Entry 8QTI (electron microscopy, 3.09 A resolution); this record covers chains A and C of the 9 polymer chains in the assembly.

Chain A:
Name: DNA-directed RNA polymerase subunit alpha
From: Mycolicibacterium smegmatis MC2 155
Notes: EC 2.7.7.6
UniProtKB: A0QSL8 (RPOA_MYCS2); residues 1-350 here = UniProt positions 1-350
Chain sequence (350 residues; row label = number of the first residue in the row):
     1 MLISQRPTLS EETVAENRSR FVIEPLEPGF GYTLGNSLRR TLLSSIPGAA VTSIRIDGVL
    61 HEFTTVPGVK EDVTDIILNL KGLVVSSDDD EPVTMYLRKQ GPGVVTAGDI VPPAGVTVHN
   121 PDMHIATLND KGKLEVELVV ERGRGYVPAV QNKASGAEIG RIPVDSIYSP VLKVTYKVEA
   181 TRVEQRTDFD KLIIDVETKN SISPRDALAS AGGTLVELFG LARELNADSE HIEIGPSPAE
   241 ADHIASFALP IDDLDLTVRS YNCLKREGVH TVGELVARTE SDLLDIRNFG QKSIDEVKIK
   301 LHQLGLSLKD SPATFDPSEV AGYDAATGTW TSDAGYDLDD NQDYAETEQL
Disordered / not traced: 1, 227-350

Chain C:
Name: DNA-directed RNA polymerase subunit beta
From: Mycolicibacterium smegmatis MC2 155
Notes: EC 2.7.7.6
UniProtKB: P60281 (RPOB_MYCS2); numbering as in UniProt (aligned over 1-1169)
Chain sequence (1169 residues; row label = number of the first residue in the row):
     1 MLEGCILAVS SQSKSNAITN NSVPGAPNRV SFAKLREPLE VPGLLDVQTD SFEWLVGSDR
    61 WRQAAIDRGE ENPVGGLEEV LAELSPIEDF SGSMSLSFSD PRFDEVKASV DECKDKDMTY
   121 AAPLFVTAEF INNNTGEIKS QTVFMGDFPM MTEKGTFIIN GTERVVVSQL VRSPGVYFDE
   181 TIDKSTEKTL HSVKVIPGRG AWLEFDVDKR DTVGVRIDRK RRQPVTVLLK ALGWTNEQIV
   241 ERFGFSEIMM GTLEKDTTSG TDEALLDIYR KLRPGEPPTK ESAQTLLENL FFKEKRYDLA
   301 RVGRYKVNKK LGLNAGKPIT SSTLTEEDVV ATIEYLVRLH EGQTSMTVPG GVEVPVEVDD
   361 IDHFGNRRLR TVGELIQNQI RVGLSRMERV VRERMTTQDV EAITPQTLIN IRPVVAAIKE
   421 FFGTSQLSQF MDQNNPLSGL THKRRLSALG PGGLSRERAG LEVRDVHPSH YGRMCPIETP
   481 EGPNIGLIGS LSVYARVNPF GFIETPYRKV ENGVVTDQID YLTADEEDRH VVAQANSPTD
   541 ENGRFTEDRV MVRKKGGEVE FVSADQVDYM DVSPRQMVSV ATAMIPFLEH DDANRALMGA
   601 NMQRQAVPLV RSEAPLVGTG MELRAAIDAG DVVVADKTGV IEEVSADYIT VMADDGTRQS
   661 YRLRKFARSN HGTCANQRPI VDAGQRVEAG QVIADGPCTQ NGEMALGKNL LVAIMPWEGH
   721 NYEDAIILSN RLVEEDVLTS IHIEEHEIDA RDTKLGAEEI TRDIPNVSDE VLADLDERGI
   781 VRIGAEVRDG DILVGKVTPK GETELTPEER LLRAIFGEKA REVRDTSLKV PHGESGKVIG
   841 IRVFSREDDD ELPAGVNELV RVYVAQKRKI SDGDKLAGRH GNKGVIGKIL PVEDMPFLPD
   901 GTPVDIILNT HGVPRRMNIG QILETHLGWV AKAGWNIDVA AGVPDWASKL PEELYSAPAD
   961 STVATPVFDG AQEGELAGLL GSTLPNRDGE VMVDADGKST LFDGRSGEPF PYPVTVGYMY
  1021 ILKLHHLVDD KIHARSTGPY SMITQQPLGG KAQFGGQRFG EMECWAMQAY GAAYTLQELL
  1081 TIKSDDTVGR VKVYEAIVKG ENIPEPGIPE SFKVLLKELQ SLCLNVEVLS SDGAAIEMRD
  1141 GDDEDLERAA ANLGINLSRN ESASVEDLA
Disordered / not traced: 1-20, 1131-1169
Curated features (UniProtKB/Swiss-Prot):
  - mutagenesis: Q429 (Q429K/L: Rifampicin (Rif) resistant), D432 (D432V: Rifampicin (Rif) resistant; D432Y: Rifampicin (Rif) resistant; RbpA no longer rescues transcription in the presence of Rif. Decreased affinity for Rif, no change in affinity for RbpA), H442 (H442D/L/P/R/Y: Rifampicin (Rif) resistant), R445 (R445L/P: Rifampicin (Rif) resistant), S447 (S447L/P/W: Rifampicin (Rif) resistant; RbpA no longer rescues transcription in the presence of Rif, decreased affinity for Rif, no change in affinity for RbpA; tested in the Leu mutation), L449 (L449P: Rifampicin (Rif) resistant)

Interface between chain A and chain C:
Residue-residue contacts (68; chain A residue first):
  R18(A) - R987(C)
  R18(A) - D988(C)  salt bridge
  Y32(A) - F1002(C)  hydrophobic
  Y32(A) - P1009(C)
  N36(A) - G1004(C)  hydrogen bond (side chain-backbone)
  N36(A) - R1005(C)  hydrogen bond (side chain-backbone)
  N36(A) - S1006(C)  hydrogen bond (side chain-backbone)
  N36(A) - G1007(C)
  R39(A) - E893(C)
  R39(A) - F897(C)
  R40(A) - E893(C)  hydrogen bond (side chain-backbone)
  R40(A) - D894(C)  salt bridge
  R40(A) - G1004(C)  hydrogen bond (side chain-backbone)
  R40(A) - R1005(C)
  S44(A) - E893(C)
  L60(A) - I783(C)
  H61(A) - I783(C)
  H61(A) - K837(C)
  H61(A) - V838(C)
  H61(A) - I839(C)  hydrogen bond (side chain-backbone)
  E62(A) - K867(C)  salt bridge
  F63(A) - F666(C)
  F63(A) - I741(C)  hydrophobic
  F63(A) - I839(C)  hydrophobic
  F63(A) - A865(C)
  T64(A) - F666(C)
  T65(A) - D647(C)  hydrogen bond
  T65(A) - K665(C)
  G68(A) - S645(C)
  V69(A) - A646(C)  hydrogen bond (backbone-backbone)
  K70(A) - A646(C)
  K70(A) - V681(C)  hydrogen bond (side chain-backbone)
  K70(A) - D682(C)  salt bridge
  D72(A) - K665(C)  salt bridge
  D72(A) - F666(C)
  D72(A) - N676(C)
  T74(A) - V610(C)
  T74(A) - F666(C)
  T74(A) - K867(C)
  D75(A) - R611(C)  salt bridge
  D75(A) - R678(C)  salt bridge
  L78(A) - R611(C)
  N79(A) - R611(C)
  N129(A) - E643(C)
  N129(A) - V644(C)  hydrogen bond (side chain-backbone)
  D130(A) - E643(C)
  K131(A) - E643(C)  salt bridge
  Y146(A) - V733(C)
  Y146(A) - E734(C)
  Y146(A) - K869(C)  hydrogen bond
  Q151(A) - E786(C)
  N152(A) - E786(C)  hydrogen bond (backbone-side chain)
  K153(A) - D774(C)  salt bridge
  K153(A) - E786(C)
  I159(A) - G784(C)
  R161(A) - K837(C)
  D165(A) - K869(C)  salt bridge
  K173(A) - D900(C)
  K173(A) - T902(C)  hydrogen bond
  K173(A) - R987(C)
  V174(A) - G901(C)
  T175(A) - P899(C)  hydrogen bond (side chain-backbone)
  T175(A) - D900(C)
  T175(A) - G901(C)  hydrogen bond (side chain-backbone)
  Y176(A) - F897(C)
  Y176(A) - F1002(C)  hydrophobic
  Y176(A) - G1007(C)  hydrogen bond (side chain-backbone)
  E197(A) - R987(C)  salt bridge
Interface residues without a listed pair, chain A (39 interface residues in all): R20, T33, E71, I167
Interface residues without a listed pair, chain C (52 interface residues in all): Y648, P679, I680, N730, D736, R782, A785, D791, V892, D1003, E1008

Overview:
39 residues of chain A and 52 residues of chain C are in contact, with 16 hydrogen bonds and 11 salt bridges.
Polar pairs include R18(A)-D988(C), R40(A)-D894(C) and E62(A)-K867(C). From UniProt: 6 mutagenesis sites on
chain C.
Here chain A is DNA-directed RNA polymerase subunit alpha and chain C is DNA-directed RNA polymerase subunit
beta, both from Mycolicibacterium smegmatis MC2 155. Entry 8QTI (Mycobacterium smegnatis RNAP open promoter
complex with SigmaA and RbpA) was determined by electron microscopy (same publication as 8Q3I, 8QN8, 8QU6,
8R2M, 8R3M, 8R6P and 8R6R).
